Entry 7N61 (electron microscopy, 3.50 A resolution); this record covers chains 0J and 1F of the 139 polymer chains in the assembly.

# Chain 0J
Molecule: FAP147
Organism: Chlamydomonas reinhardtii
UniProtKB: A0A2K3DUG8 (A0A2K3DUG8_CHLRE); numbering as in UniProt (aligned over 1-976)
Chain sequence (976 residues; row label = number of the first residue in the row):
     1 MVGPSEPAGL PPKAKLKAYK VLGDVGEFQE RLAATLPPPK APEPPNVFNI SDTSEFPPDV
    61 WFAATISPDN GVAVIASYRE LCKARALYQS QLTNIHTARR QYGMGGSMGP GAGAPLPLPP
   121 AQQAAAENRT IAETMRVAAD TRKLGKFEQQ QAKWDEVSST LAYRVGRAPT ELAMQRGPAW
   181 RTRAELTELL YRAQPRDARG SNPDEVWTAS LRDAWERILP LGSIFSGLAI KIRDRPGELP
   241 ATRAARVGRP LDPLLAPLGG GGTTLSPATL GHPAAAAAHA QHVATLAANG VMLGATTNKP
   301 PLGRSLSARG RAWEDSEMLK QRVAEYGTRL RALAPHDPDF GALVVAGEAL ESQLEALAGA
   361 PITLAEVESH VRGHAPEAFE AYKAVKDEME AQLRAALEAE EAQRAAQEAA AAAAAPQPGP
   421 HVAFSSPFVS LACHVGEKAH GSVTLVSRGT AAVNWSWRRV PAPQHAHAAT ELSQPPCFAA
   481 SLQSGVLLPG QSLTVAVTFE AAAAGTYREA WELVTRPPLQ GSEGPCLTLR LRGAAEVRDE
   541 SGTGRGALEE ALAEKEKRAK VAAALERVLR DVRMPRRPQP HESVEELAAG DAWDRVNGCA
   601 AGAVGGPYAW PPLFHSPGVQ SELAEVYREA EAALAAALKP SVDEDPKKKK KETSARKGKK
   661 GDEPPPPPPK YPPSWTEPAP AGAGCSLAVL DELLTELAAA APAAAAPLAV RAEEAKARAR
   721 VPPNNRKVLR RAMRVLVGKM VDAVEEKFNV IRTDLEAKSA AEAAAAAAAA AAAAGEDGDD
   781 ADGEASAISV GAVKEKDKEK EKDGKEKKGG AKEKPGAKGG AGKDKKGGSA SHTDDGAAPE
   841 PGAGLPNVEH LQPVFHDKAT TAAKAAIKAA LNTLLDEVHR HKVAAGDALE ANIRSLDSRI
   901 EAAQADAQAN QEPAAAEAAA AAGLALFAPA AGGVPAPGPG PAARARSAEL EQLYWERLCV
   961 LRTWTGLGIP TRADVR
Disordered / not traced: 1-89, 116-128, 367-408, 593-976

# Chain 1F
Molecule: FAP70
Organism: Chlamydomonas reinhardtii
UniProtKB: A0A2K3DKW3 (A0A2K3DKW3_CHLRE); residues 1-1074 here = UniProt positions 1-1074
Chain sequence (1074 residues; numbered 1 to 1074; the number before each row is that of its first residue):
     1 MAPKKKEDKD APPPEDTNPY GVFVSVTMPS ATVVLDVQDD AAAQRETHIT LNIPGCHVPW
    61 ASAHTAPSEG GVYQYSVVKH FRRSGGQDGL LQLINGVLTV TVNDSATNAV LASATVDQLQ
   121 GFAIGQNTWS TEGLDLVPAA EVPEGVPKAR SARLAFASIA LQERPLPEGA DAAALAAAPP
   181 PPEAELPPLL PYSYVSGEAA EKGNMVELVV SGLSPLPPNL QAAADAAGGK LHVTVGLALP
   241 GGGPAVAVSL AVAGGRVAAP AFRRELLPPG CLQALQYALE DGLPVVLEVA RYVSAEGMAD
   301 PAFEGYHAAA AAPALAAGLG AAGATEAAAE GLSLTAWAAS GAKTCLPPYT APAGKPKPVE
   361 AEVPPAGTCL WEKAGAQLAV SLRFARPVVP AWRPPPPPPR PLLELIPPRD LTPKPPPTTA
   421 VDEFKAKVRV IARALAEEYK AVLPPPDASV AAAAAGGGAE GRHKALIFEL NRSGKYAQMR
   481 DSLKTAVVSL VREKYRKSGS MSPNEMALLY NDLYGSLLAA VHSSLNDLVD AAAARPRAPP
   541 PAPVPDKQRL GELLELAAQA EAMGDTDRAE LLHQRRLLAK NDAQVWYEYG TYCLRRGGAK
   601 RGRAEECFRE ALALEPAHRG ALLALLGCSV AAGRNTDPAY LESAEAAAHR LLDVAGRSSL
   661 DAWAALAVVY RAYGEAKRAE LASCEQEMAR LEKQQLAAAA AAASAGVSPS PSYGEGRAGG
   721 NGGGVPATEP STASAGSVAG SAGELQARSF ISLANTLLES LALPAEAALA LELAAGLRHW
   781 PSVGPDTRTL HALAGALAEQ ALARAAGGGA ASAAAEAMLT PGSSVLSMMR ADAGEAVSSV
   841 AAEAAWRCRL LVAQLHKARG ATDEAIRFYQ EYIEAARSSG RLAEVPLSAW LELAEAYAAR
   901 GQARFAADVF LLGASARPGC AVLWRGAGRC FVGAEELGPA DMALSEANVL DPEDPEAWGW
   961 LALVALREGR AEDAEKALAF GLRCGLGDPG LLLDIAAEYR AAGQRRAEQR VLQEVAVKLM
  1021 PESCSARLLL ARCLVAQRCG AEAAEAVAAA RQLAAHEDDE AAVAELEAEL RGMA
Disordered / not traced: 1-396, 443-458, 706-750, 1072-1074

# How chain 0J and chain 1F interact
Pairs across the interface - 76 pairs, chain 0J then chain 1F:
  F428(0J) - E972(1F)
  S430(0J) - E972(1F)  hydrogen bond
  S430(0J) - D973(1F)
  A432(0J) - K976(1F)
  A432(0J) - F980(1F)  hydrophobic
  K438(0J) - D512(1F)
  H440(0J) - L508(1F)
  P463(0J) - M942(1F)
  Q464(0J) - M942(1F)
  Q464(0J) - E946(1F)
  H465(0J) - W924(1F)
  H465(0J) - M942(1F)
  H465(0J) - E946(1F)  salt bridge
  H467(0J) - S915(1F)  hydrogen bond
  H467(0J) - P918(1F)
  H467(0J) - W924(1F)
  A468(0J) - R537(1F)
  A468(0J) - W924(1F)  hydrophobic
  A468(0J) - E946(1F)
  A469(0J) - R537(1F)
  A469(0J) - A538(1F)
  A469(0J) - P918(1F)  hydrophobic
  T470(0J) - R537(1F)  hydrogen bond (backbone-side chain)
  T470(0J) - P540(1F)
  T470(0J) - L950(1F)
  E471(0J) - R537(1F)
  E471(0J) - P539(1F)
  Q474(0J) - H522(1F)
  Q474(0J) - V529(1F)
  P475(0J) - H522(1F)
  A480(0J) - N511(1F)
  A480(0J) - Y514(1F)
  S481(0J) - N511(1F)  hydrogen bond (backbone-side chain)
  Q483(0J) - Y514(1F)  hydrogen bond
  A496(0J) - N511(1F)  hydrogen bond (backbone-side chain)
  T498(0J) - N511(1F)
  A502(0J) - P541(1F)  hydrophobic
  A502(0J) - P543(1F)
  A503(0J) - P541(1F)  hydrophobic
  A504(0J) - N948(1F)
  A504(0J) - P952(1F)
  A504(0J) - W958(1F)
  G505(0J) - N948(1F)
  G505(0J) - V949(1F)
  T506(0J) - S945(1F)
  T506(0J) - N948(1F)
  T506(0J) - V949(1F)
  T506(0J) - L961(1F)
  Y507(0J) - P541(1F)
  R508(0J) - D941(1F)  hydrogen bond (side chain-backbone)
  R508(0J) - M942(1F)  hydrogen bond
  R508(0J) - S945(1F)  hydrogen bond
  R530(0J) - R970(1F)
  R532(0J) - D941(1F)  salt bridge
  R532(0J) - R970(1F)
  R532(0J) - D973(1F)
  A534(0J) - F980(1F)  hydrophobic
  A535(0J) - W958(1F)
  E536(0J) - F980(1F)
  E536(0J) - R983(1F)
  E536(0J) - C984(1F)
  V537(0J) - E953(1F)
  R538(0J) - R983(1F)
  D539(0J) - R575(1F)  salt bridge
  D539(0J) - E953(1F)
  T543(0J) - L578(1F)
  G544(0J) - L578(1F)
  L548(0J) - Q574(1F)
  E550(0J) - W586(1F)
  A551(0J) - R603(1F)
  E554(0J) - R603(1F)
  E554(0J) - E606(1F)
  E554(0J) - C607(1F)
  R558(0J) - E606(1F)  salt bridge
  L565(0J) - A639(1F)  hydrophobic
  L565(0J) - L641(1F)  hydrophobic
Other interface residues (no listed pair), chain 0J (51 interface residues in all): V435, A462, L472, P476, A479, V497, E500, E540
Other interface residues (no listed pair), chain 1F (47 interface residues in all): Y510, G515, L518, L911, A943

# In short
51 residues of chain 0J and 47 residues of chain 1F are in contact; the contacts include 9 hydrogen bonds and
4 salt bridges. Polar contacts include H465(0J)-E946(1F), R532(0J)-D941(1F) and D539(0J)-R575(1F).
Chain 0J is FAP147 and chain 1F is FAP70, both from Chlamydomonas reinhardtii; the structure, structure of C2
projections and MIPs, was determined by electron microscopy.
